PDB entry 1ELE | X-ray diffraction, 2.00 A resolution | chain E

# Chain E
Protein: Elastase
Organism: Sus scrofa
Notes: EC 3.4.21.36
Reference sequence: P00772 (EL1_PIG); residues 16-255 here correspond to UniProt positions 27-266 (UniProt number = residue number + 11)
Amino-acid sequence (240 residues; each row starts with the number of its first residue):
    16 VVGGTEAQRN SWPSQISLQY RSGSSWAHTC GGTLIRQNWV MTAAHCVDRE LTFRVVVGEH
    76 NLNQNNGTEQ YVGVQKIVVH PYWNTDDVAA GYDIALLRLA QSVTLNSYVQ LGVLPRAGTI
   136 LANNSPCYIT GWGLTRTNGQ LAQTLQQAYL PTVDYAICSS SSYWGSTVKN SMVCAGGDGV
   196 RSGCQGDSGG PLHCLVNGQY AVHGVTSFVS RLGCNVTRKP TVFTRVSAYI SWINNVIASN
Disulfide bonds: Cys45-Cys61, Cys142-Cys209, Cys173-Cys189, Cys199-Cys229
Differences from the reference sequence: conflict Asn81 (Asp92 in P00772)
Metal / ion sites: Ca2+: Glu74, Asn76, Gln79, Asn81, Glu84
Residues lining bound ligands: 0QN (N-(trifluoroacetyl)-L-valyl-N-[4-(trifluoromethyl)phenyl]-L-alaninamide): His60, Val103, Ala104, Trp179, Thr182, Gly198, Cys199, Gln200, Gly201, Asp202, Ser203, Thr221, Ser222, Phe223, Val224, Ser225, Arg226

# In short
Ligands of chain E: compound 0QN. The Ca2+ site is built by Glu74, Asn76, Gln79, Asn81 and Glu84.
Chain E is Elastase (Sus scrofa); the structure, Structural analysis of the active site of porcine pancreatic
elastase based on the X-ray crystal structures ..., was determined by X-ray diffraction together with 1ELD
from the same study.
